PDB entry 7ARD | electron microscopy, 3.11 A resolution | chains L and c of the 51 polymer chains in the assembly

# Chain L
Name: ND5
From: Polytomella sp. Pringsheim 198.80
Chain sequence (536 residues; numbered 1 to 536; the number before each row is that of its first residue):
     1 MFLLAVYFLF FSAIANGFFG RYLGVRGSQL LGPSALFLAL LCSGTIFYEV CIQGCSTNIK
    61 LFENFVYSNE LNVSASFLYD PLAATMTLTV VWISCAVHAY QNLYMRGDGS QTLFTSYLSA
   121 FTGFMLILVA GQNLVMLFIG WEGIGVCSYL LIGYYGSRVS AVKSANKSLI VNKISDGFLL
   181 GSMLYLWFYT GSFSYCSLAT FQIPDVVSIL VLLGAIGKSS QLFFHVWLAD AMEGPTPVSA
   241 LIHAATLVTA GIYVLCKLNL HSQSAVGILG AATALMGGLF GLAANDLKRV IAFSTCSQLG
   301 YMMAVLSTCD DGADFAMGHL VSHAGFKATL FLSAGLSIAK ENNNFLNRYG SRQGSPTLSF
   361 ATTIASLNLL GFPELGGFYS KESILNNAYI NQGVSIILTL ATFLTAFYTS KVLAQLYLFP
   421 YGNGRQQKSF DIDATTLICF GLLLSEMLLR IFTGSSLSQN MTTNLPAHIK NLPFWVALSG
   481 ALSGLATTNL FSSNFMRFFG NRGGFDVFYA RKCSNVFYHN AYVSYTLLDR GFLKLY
Small-molecule neighbours:
  - phosphatidylcholine (PC7; (7S)-4-hydroxy-N,N,N-trimethyl-9-oxo-7-[(palmitoyloxy)methyl]-3,5,8-trioxa-4-phosphahexacosan-1-aminium 4-oxide), molecule 1: Leu-3, Val-6, Tyr-7, Phe-10, Ile-14, Phe-18, Phe-19, Leu-61, Phe-62, Glu-63, Asn-64, Phe-65, Ala-75, Phe-77, Ile-127, Met-136, Ile-139
  - phosphatidylcholine (PC7), molecule 2: Phe-10, Ala-13, Ile-14, Gly-17, Phe-18, Ser-110, Leu-113, Ser-116, Tyr-117, Ala-120, Phe-124, Ile-127, Ile-139, Gly-143, Val-146, Cys-147, Leu-150, Tyr-154
  - phosphatidylcholine (PC7), molecule 3: Ser-160, Lys-163, Ser-164, Asn-166, Lys-167, Ile-170, Val-171, Ile-174, Phe-223, Phe-224, Asp-230, Glu-233, Tyr-509, Cys-513, Ser-514, Phe-517, Tyr-518
  - phosphatidylethanolamine (PTY): Leu-222, Phe-223, Ala-272, Gly-503, Gly-504, Phe-505, Phe-508, Lys-512

# Chain c
Name: KFYI
From: Polytomella sp. Pringsheim 198.80
Chain sequence (110 residues; row label = number of the first residue in the row):
     1 MGGHDHHHPS VPEPPYAKYL ANKSHYCPPD FHYSREIYAP YGGYFNDPKG WRTNTAIATL
    61 VMLAGAYAVF CFGNAREERL RAPKGWIPSQ LWNDNVPTPV DYRGKVLKDE
Unresolved in the structure: 1-10, 108-110

# Interface between chain L and chain c
Residue-residue contacts (79; chain L residue first):
  Met-1(L) / Phe-70(c)
  Met-1(L) / Glu-77(c)  hydrogen bond (backbone-side chain)
  Met-1(L) / Trp-92(c)  hydrophobic
  Phe-2(L) / Glu-77(c)  hydrogen bond (backbone-side chain)
  Phe-2(L) / Arg-79(c)
  Leu-3(L) / Val-69(c)  hydrophobic
  Leu-3(L) / Phe-72(c)  hydrophobic
  Leu-3(L) / Gly-73(c)
  Leu-4(L) / Ala-66(c)
  Leu-4(L) / Val-69(c)  hydrophobic
  Tyr-7(L) / Val-61(c)
  Tyr-7(L) / Met-62(c)  hydrogen bond (side chain-backbone)
  Tyr-7(L) / Gly-65(c)
  Tyr-7(L) / Ala-66(c)  hydrogen bond (side chain-backbone)
  Tyr-7(L) / Val-69(c)  hydrophobic
  Phe-11(L) / Ala-58(c)
  Phe-11(L) / Met-62(c)  hydrophobic
  Gly-17(L) / Tyr-41(c)
  Phe-18(L) / Pro-40(c)
  Gly-20(L) / Pro-40(c)
  Gly-20(L) / Tyr-41(c)
  Arg-21(L) / Tyr-38(c)
  Arg-21(L) / Ala-39(c)  hydrogen bond (side chain-backbone)
  Arg-21(L) / Pro-40(c)
  Arg-21(L) / Tyr-41(c)
  Arg-21(L) / Gly-42(c)
  Arg-21(L) / Pro-48(c)
  Tyr-22(L) / Pro-48(c)
  Tyr-22(L) / Trp-51(c)
  Tyr-22(L) / Asn-54(c)  hydrogen bond (backbone-side chain)
  Leu-23(L) / Trp-51(c)
  Leu-23(L) / Thr-55(c)
  Leu-23(L) / Ala-58(c)  hydrophobic
  Gly-24(L) / Asn-46(c)
  Gly-24(L) / Pro-48(c)
  Val-25(L) / Tyr-26(c)  hydrophobic
  Val-25(L) / Phe-45(c)
  Val-25(L) / Asn-46(c)
  Val-25(L) / Asp-47(c)
  Arg-26(L) / Tyr-26(c)  hydrogen bond
  Arg-26(L) / Asp-47(c)  salt bridge
  Arg-26(L) / Trp-51(c)
  Gly-27(L) / Thr-55(c)
  Leu-30(L) / Trp-51(c)  hydrophobic
  Leu-31(L) / Thr-55(c)
  Leu-31(L) / Thr-59(c)
  Ala-35(L) / Met-62(c)  hydrophobic
  Thr-45(L) / Pro-88(c)
  Tyr-48(L) / Trp-86(c)
  Tyr-48(L) / Pro-88(c)
  Glu-49(L) / Arg-79(c)  salt bridge
  Glu-49(L) / Ile-87(c)
  Glu-49(L) / Pro-88(c)
  Glu-49(L) / Ser-89(c)  hydrogen bond
  Gln-53(L) / Pro-83(c)
  Gln-53(L) / Lys-84(c)  hydrogen bond (backbone-backbone)
  Gln-53(L) / Gly-85(c)
  Gln-53(L) / Trp-86(c)  hydrogen bond (side chain-backbone)
  Gln-53(L) / Ile-87(c)
  Cys-55(L) / Arg-79(c)
  Cys-55(L) / Arg-81(c)
  Cys-55(L) / Pro-83(c)  hydrophobic
  Thr-57(L) / Glu-78(c)
  Thr-57(L) / Arg-79(c)
  Asn-58(L) / Arg-76(c)
  Asn-58(L) / Glu-78(c)  hydrogen bond (backbone-backbone)
  Ile-59(L) / Arg-76(c)
  Ile-59(L) / Glu-77(c)
  Lys-60(L) / Arg-76(c)
  Leu-61(L) / Phe-72(c)
  Arg-106(L) / Tyr-26(c)
  Arg-106(L) / Phe-45(c)
  Asp-108(L) / Phe-45(c)
  Gly-109(L) / Gly-43(c)
  Gly-109(L) / Tyr-44(c)
  Ser-110(L) / Tyr-41(c)
  Thr-112(L) / Tyr-41(c)  hydrogen bond (side chain-backbone)
  Thr-112(L) / Asn-46(c)
  Leu-113(L) / Tyr-41(c)  hydrophobic
Other interface residues (no listed pair), chain L (42 interface residues in all): Phe-8, Asn-16, Phe-19, Ile-52, Gly-54, Ser-56, Gly-107
Other interface residues (no listed pair), chain c (41 interface residues in all): Asn-74, Ala-82, Tyr-102

# In short
Chain L and chain c form an interface of 42 and 41 residues respectively; the contacts include 12 hydrogen
bonds and 2 salt bridges. Among the polar pairs are Arg-26(L)/Asp-47(c), Glu-49(L)/Arg-79(c) and
Met-1(L)/Glu-77(c). Ligands of chain L: 3 copies of phosphatidylcholine and phosphatidylethanolamine.
Here chain L is ND5 and chain c is KFYI, both from Polytomella sp. Pringsheim 198.80. Entry 7ARD (Cryo-EM
structure of Polytomella Complex-I (complete composition)) was determined by electron microscopy together with
7AQQ, 7AQR, 7AQW, 7AR7, 7AR8, 7AR9, 7ARB and 7ARC from the same study.
